PDB entry 9AVJ | electron microscopy, 3.72 A resolution | chains C and G of the 7 polymer chains in the assembly

[Chain C]
Name: ATP synthase subunit alpha
Source organism: Bacillus sp. PS3
Notes: EC 7.1.2.2
Reference sequence: A0A0M3VGF9 (A0A0M3VGF9_BACP3); residue numbers follow UniProt; this construct covers 26-501
Chain sequence (476 residues; numbered 26 to 501; the number before each row is that of its first residue):
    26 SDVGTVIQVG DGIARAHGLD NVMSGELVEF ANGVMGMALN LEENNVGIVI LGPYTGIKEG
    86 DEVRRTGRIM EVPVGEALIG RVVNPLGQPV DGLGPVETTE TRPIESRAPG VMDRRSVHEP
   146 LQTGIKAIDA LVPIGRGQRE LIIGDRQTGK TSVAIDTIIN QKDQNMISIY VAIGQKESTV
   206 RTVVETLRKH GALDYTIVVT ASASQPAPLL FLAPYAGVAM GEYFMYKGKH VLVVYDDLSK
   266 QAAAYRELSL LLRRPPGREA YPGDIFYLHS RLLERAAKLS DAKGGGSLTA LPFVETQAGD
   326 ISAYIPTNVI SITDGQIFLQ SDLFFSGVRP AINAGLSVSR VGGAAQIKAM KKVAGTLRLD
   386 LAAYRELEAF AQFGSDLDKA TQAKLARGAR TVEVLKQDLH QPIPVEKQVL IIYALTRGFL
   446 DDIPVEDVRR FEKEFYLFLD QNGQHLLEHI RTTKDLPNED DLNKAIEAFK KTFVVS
Unresolved in the structure: 398-403, 445-449, 498-501
Sequence notes: conflict Ser-193 (Cys in A0A0M3VGF9), Phe-463 (Trp in A0A0M3VGF9)
Ion coordination: Mg2+: Thr-176 (together with AMP-PNP)
Small-molecule neighbours:
  - AMP-PNP (ANP; phosphoaminophosphonic acid-adenylate ester), molecule 1: Gln-172, Thr-173, Gly-174, Lys-175, Thr-176, Ser-177, Gln-200, Asp-261, Arg-354, Gln-422, Asp-423, Leu-424
  - AMP-PNP (ANP), molecule 2: Ser-336, Ser-364, Arg-365

[Chain G]
Name: ATP synthase gamma chain
Source organism: Bacillus sp. PS3
Reference sequence: A0A0M4TPJ7 (A0A0M4TPJ7_BACP3); residues 2-283 here correspond to UniProt positions 3-284 (UniProt number = residue number + 1)
Chain sequence (282 residues; each row starts with the number of its first residue):
     2 SLRDIKTRIN ATKKTSQITK AMEMVSTSKL NRAEQNAKSF VPYMEKIQEV VANVALGAGG
    62 ASHPMLVSRP VKKTGYLVIT SDRGLAGAYN SNVLRLVYQT IQKRHACPDE YAIIVIGRVG
   122 LSFFRKRNMP VILDITRLPD QPSFADIKEI ARKTVGLFAD GTFDELYMYY NHYVSAIQQE
   182 VTERKLLPLC DLAENKQRTV YEFEPSQEEI LDVLLPQYAE SLIYGALLDA KASEHAARMT
   242 AMKNATDNAN ELIRTLTLSY NRARQAAITQ EITEIVAGAN AL
Unresolved in the structure: 52-75, 106-114, 131-133, 146-167, 186-215
Sequence notes: conflict Cys-108 (Ser109 in A0A0M4TPJ7), Cys-191 (Thr192 in A0A0M4TPJ7)

[Chain C / chain G interface]
Contacting residue pairs (4):
  Pro-280(C) / Leu-283(G)  hydrophobic
  Glu-284(C) / Gln-271(G)  hydrogen bond
  Glu-284(C) / Glu-275(G)
  Ala-285(C) / Glu-275(G)
Interface residues without a listed pair, chain C (6 interface residues in all): Pro-281, Gly-282, Arg-283
Interface residues without a listed pair, chain G (4 interface residues in all): Ala-282

[Overview]
6 residues of chain C and 4 residues of chain G are in contact, with 1 hydrogen bond. The hydrogen-bonded pair
is Glu-284(C)/Gln-271(G). Chain C binds AMP-PNP.
Here chain C is ATP synthase subunit alpha and chain G is ATP synthase gamma chain, both from Bacillus sp.
PS3. Entry 9AVJ (PS3 F1 ATPase Wild type) was determined by electron microscopy together with 8U1H from the
same study.
